8R4C - chains C and A; structure by electron microscopy, 3.55 A resolution.

== Chain C ==
Molecule: NbRoco2
Source organism: Lama glama
Chain sequence (130 residues; each row starts with the number of its first residue):
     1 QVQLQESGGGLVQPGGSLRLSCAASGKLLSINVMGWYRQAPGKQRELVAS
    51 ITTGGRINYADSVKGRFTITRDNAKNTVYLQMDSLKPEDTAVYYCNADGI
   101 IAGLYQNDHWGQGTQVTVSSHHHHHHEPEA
Not modelled in the structure: 1-2, 119-130
Disulfides: Cys22-Cys95

== Chain A ==
Molecule: Rab family protein
Source organism: Chlorobaculum tepidum
UniProtKB: Q8KC98 (Q8KC98_CHLTE); numbering as in UniProt (aligned over 1-1102)
Chain sequence (1107 residues; numbered -4 to 1102; the number before each row is that of its first residue; numbers below 1 keep their minus sign (Gly-4 is residue -4)):
    -4 GAMGSMSDLDVIRQIEQELGMQLEPVDKLKWYSKGYKLDKDQRVTAIGLY
    46 DCGSDTLDRIIQPLESLKSLSELSLSSNQITDISPLASLNSLSMLWLDRN
    96 QITDIAPLASLNSLSMLWLFGNKISDIAPLESLKSLTELQLSSNQITDIA
   146 PLASLKSLTELSLSGNNISDIAPLESLKSLTELSLSSNQITDIAPLASLK
   196 SLTELSLSSNQISDIAPLESLKSLTELQLSRNQISDIAPLESLKSLTELQ
   246 LSSNQITDIAPLASLKSLTELQLSRNQISDIAPLESLNSLSKLWLNGNQI
   296 TDIAPLASLNSLTELELSSNQITDIAPLASLKSLSTLWLSSNQISDIAPL
   346 ASLESLSELSLSSNQISDISPLASLNSLTGFDVRRNPIKRLPETITGFDM
   396 EILWNDFSSSGFITFFDNPLESPPPEIVKQGKEAVRQYFQSIEEARSKGE
   446 ALVHLQEIKVHLIGDGMAGKTSLLKQLIGETFDPKESQTHGLNVVTKQAP
   496 NIKGLENDDELKECLFHFWDFGGQEIMHASHQFFMTRSSVYMLLLDSRTD
   546 SNKHYWLRHIEKYGGKSPVIVVMNKIDENPSYNIEQKKINERFPAIENRF
   596 HRISCKNGDGVESIAKSLKSAVLHPDSIYGTPLAPSWIKVKEKLVEATTA
   646 QRYLNRTEVEKICNDSGITDPGERKTLLGYLNNLGIVLYFEALDLSEIYV
   696 LDPHWVTIGVYRIINSSKTKNGHLNTSALGYILNEEQIRCDEYDPAKNNK
   746 FTYTLLEQRYLLDIMKQFELCYDEGKGLFIIPSNLPTQIDNEPEITEGEP
   796 LRFIMKYDYLPSTIIPRLMIAMQHQILDRMQWRYGMVLKSQDHEGALAKV
   846 VAETKDSTITIAIQGEPRCKREYLSIIWYEIKKINANFTNLDVKEFIPLP
   896 GHPDELVEYKELLGLEKMGRDEYVSGKLEKVFSVSKMLDSVISKEERNKE
   946 RLMGDINIKLENIGNPTIPIHQQVEVNVSQETVQHVENLQGFFENLKADI
   996 LREAELEIDDPKERKRLANELELAENAITKMDAAVKSGKNKLKPDVKDRL
  1046 GEFIDNLANENSRLRKGIALVMNGAEKVQKLARYYNNVAPFFDLPSVPPV
  1096 LLGKEKT
Not modelled in the structure: -4 to 2, 440-1102
Construct notes: expression tag (-4 to 0)
From the paper describing this entry:
  - mutagenesis - L487A: decreased catalytic activity (citing earlier work)

== Interface between chain C and chain A ==
Pairs across the interface (38; chain C residue first):
  Gly8(C) - Ser405(A)
  Gly10(C) - Glu396(A)
  Gly10(C) - Phe407(A)
  Leu11(C) - Glu396(A)  hydrogen bond (backbone-side chain)
  Lys27(C) - Glu243(A)  salt bridge
  Lys27(C) - Gln245(A)
  Ser30(C) - Arg94(A)
  Ser30(C) - Trp113(A)
  Ile31(C) - Trp26(A)
  Asn32(C) - Tyr45(A)  hydrogen bond
  Asn32(C) - Ser72(A)  hydrogen bond
  Asn32(C) - Arg94(A)
  Thr53(C) - Tyr27(A)
  Thr53(C) - Tyr45(A)
  Gly54(C) - Tyr45(A)
  Arg56(C) - Asp46(A)  salt bridge
  Val92(C) - Phe402(A)  hydrophobic
  Asp98(C) - Arg94(A)  salt bridge
  Ile100(C) - Gln135(A)
  Ala102(C) - Ser179(A)  hydrogen bond (backbone-side chain)
  Ala102(C) - Ser201(A)  hydrogen bond (backbone-side chain)
  Ala102(C) - Gln223(A)
  Gly103(C) - Ser137(A)
  Gly103(C) - Ser157(A)  hydrogen bond (backbone-side chain)
  Gly103(C) - Ser179(A)  hydrogen bond (backbone-side chain)
  Leu104(C) - Ser137(A)
  Leu104(C) - Ser159(A)
  Leu104(C) - Ser179(A)
  Leu104(C) - Ser181(A)
  Leu104(C) - Ser182(A)
  Tyr105(C) - Arg94(A)
  Tyr105(C) - Ser137(A)  hydrogen bond (backbone-side chain)
  Tyr105(C) - Ser138(A)  hydrogen bond (backbone-side chain)
  Gln112(C) - Phe402(A)
  Gly113(C) - Phe402(A)
  Thr114(C) - Ser404(A)
  Gln115(C) - Ser404(A)  hydrogen bond (backbone-side chain)
  Gln115(C) - Phe407(A)
Also at the interface, not in a pair above, chain C (25 interface residues in all): Gln3, Glu6, Gly9, Thr52
Also at the interface, not in a pair above, chain A (27 interface residues in all): Lys29, Phe115, Trp289
Interface features reported in the paper:
  - specific contacts: Lys27(C)-Glu243(A), Lys27(C)-Gln245(A)

== Summary ==
Chain C and chain A form an interface of 25 and 27 residues respectively, with 10 hydrogen bonds and 3 salt
bridges. Polar contacts include Lys27(C)-Glu243(A), Arg56(C)-Asp46(A) and Asp98(C)-Arg94(A). The paper
describes contacts between Lys27(C) and Glu243(A) and Lys27(C) and Gln245(A). The paper reports that L487A of
chain A reduces catalytic activity.
Here chain C is NbRoco2 (Lama glama) and chain A is Rab family protein (Chlorobaculum tepidum). Entry 8R4C
(LRR domain of Roco protein from C. tepidum bound to the activating Nanobody NbRoco2) was determined by
electron microscopy, deposited together with 8R4B and 8R4D.
